2YQ4 - chains A and B of the 4 polymer chains in the assembly; structure by X-ray diffraction, 3.45 A resolution.

# Chain A (and B)
Protein: D-isomer specific 2-hydroxyacid dehydrogenase
From: Lactobacillus delbrueckii SUBSP. bulgaricus
Notes: chain B of this document is another copy of the same molecule, construct and numbering; everything in this record applies to it too
Reference sequence: Q1GAA2 (Q1GAA2_LACDA); numbering as in UniProt (aligned over 1-333)
Sequence (343 residues; each row starts with the number of its first residue):
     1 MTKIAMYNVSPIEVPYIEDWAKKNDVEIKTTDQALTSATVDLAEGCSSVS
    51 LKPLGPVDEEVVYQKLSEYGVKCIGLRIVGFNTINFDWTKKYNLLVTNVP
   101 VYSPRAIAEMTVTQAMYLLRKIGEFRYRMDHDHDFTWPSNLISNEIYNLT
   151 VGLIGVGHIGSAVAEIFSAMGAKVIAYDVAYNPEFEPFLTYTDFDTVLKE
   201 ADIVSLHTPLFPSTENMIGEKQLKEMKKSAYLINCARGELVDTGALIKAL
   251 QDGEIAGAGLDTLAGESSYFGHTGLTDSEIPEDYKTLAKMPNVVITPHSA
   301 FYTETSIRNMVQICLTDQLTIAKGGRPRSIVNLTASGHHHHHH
Not modelled in the structure: 1, 92-93, 332-343 (chain B: 1, 91-93, 333-343)
Construct notes: expression tag (334-343)

# How chain A and chain B interact
Contacting residue pairs (118):
  I12(A) - I142(B)  hydrophobic
  S103(A) - E145(B)  hydrogen bond
  R105(A) - Y147(B)
  R105(A) - M170(B)  hydrogen bond (side chain-backbone)
  A106(A) - R120(B)  hydrogen bond (backbone-side chain)
  A106(A) - E145(B)
  E109(A) - E145(B)
  E109(A) - I146(B)  hydrogen bond (side chain-backbone)
  E109(A) - Y147(B)
  M110(A) - R120(B)
  T113(A) - M116(B)
  T113(A) - Y117(B)
  T113(A) - R120(B)
  M116(A) - T113(B)
  Y117(A) - T113(B)
  Y117(A) - Y117(B)  hydrophobic
  R120(A) - A106(B)  hydrogen bond (side chain-backbone)
  R120(A) - E109(B)
  R120(A) - M110(B)
  R120(A) - S299(B)  hydrogen bond (side chain-backbone)
  R120(A) - A300(B)  hydrogen bond (side chain-backbone)
  I122(A) - M110(B)  hydrophobic
  I122(A) - V294(B)  hydrophobic
  I122(A) - T296(B)
  F125(A) - P297(B)  hydrophobic
  F125(A) - S299(B)
  R126(A) - A288(B)  hydrogen bond (side chain-backbone)
  R126(A) - V293(B)
  R126(A) - I295(B)
  M129(A) - Y284(B)
  M129(A) - I295(B)
  M129(A) - T296(B)
  M129(A) - P297(B)
  D130(A) - Y284(B)  hydrogen bond
  H133(A) - T273(B)
  H133(A) - G274(B)
  H133(A) - L275(B)
  H133(A) - D277(B)  salt bridge
  H133(A) - I280(B)
  D134(A) - H272(B)
  D134(A) - T273(B)
  F135(A) - Y269(B)
  F135(A) - F270(B)  hydrophobic
  F135(A) - G271(B)  hydrogen bond (backbone-backbone)
  F135(A) - H272(B)  hydrogen bond (backbone-backbone)
  F135(A) - L275(B)  hydrophobic
  F135(A) - I280(B)  hydrophobic
  F135(A) - Y284(B)  hydrophobic
  T136(A) - G271(B)
  T136(A) - H272(B)
  W137(A) - P297(B)  hydrogen bond (side chain-backbone)
  W137(A) - H298(B)  hydrogen bond (side chain-backbone)
  W137(A) - F301(B)  hydrophobic
  W137(A) - Y302(B)
  P138(A) - Y302(B)  hydrogen bond (backbone-side chain)
  S139(A) - P11(B)
  L141(A) - Y302(B)
  I142(A) - Y302(B)  hydrophobic
  I142(A) - T303(B)
  I142(A) - E304(B)
  I142(A) - I307(B)  hydrophobic
  S143(A) - Y302(B)  hydrogen bond (backbone-backbone)
  S143(A) - T303(B)
  S143(A) - E304(B)  hydrogen bond (backbone-backbone)
  N144(A) - T303(B)
  N144(A) - E304(B)  hydrogen bond
  E145(A) - S103(B)  hydrogen bond
  E145(A) - A106(B)
  E145(A) - E109(B)
  E145(A) - T303(B)  hydrogen bond
  E145(A) - T305(B)  hydrogen bond
  I146(A) - R105(B)
  I146(A) - E109(B)  hydrogen bond (backbone-side chain)
  Y147(A) - R105(B)
  N148(A) - T305(B)
  I166(A) - M170(B)  hydrophobic
  M170(A) - R105(B)  hydrogen bond (backbone-side chain)
  M170(A) - M170(B)  hydrophobic
  Y269(A) - F135(B)
  F270(A) - F135(B)  hydrophobic
  G271(A) - F135(B)  hydrogen bond (backbone-backbone)
  G271(A) - T136(B)
  H272(A) - H133(B)
  H272(A) - D134(B)
  H272(A) - F135(B)  hydrogen bond (backbone-backbone)
  T273(A) - H133(B)
  T273(A) - D134(B)
  G274(A) - H133(B)
  L275(A) - H133(B)
  D277(A) - H133(B)  salt bridge
  I280(A) - H133(B)
  I280(A) - F135(B)  hydrophobic
  Y284(A) - M129(B)
  Y284(A) - D130(B)  hydrogen bond
  Y284(A) - F135(B)
  A288(A) - R126(B)  hydrogen bond (backbone-side chain)
  V294(A) - I122(B)  hydrophobic
  T296(A) - I122(B)
  P297(A) - F125(B)  hydrophobic
  P297(A) - M129(B)
  P297(A) - W137(B)  hydrogen bond (backbone-side chain)
  H298(A) - W137(B)
  S299(A) - R120(B)  hydrogen bond (backbone-side chain)
  S299(A) - W137(B)
  A300(A) - R120(B)  hydrogen bond (backbone-side chain)
  F301(A) - W137(B)  hydrophobic
  Y302(A) - W137(B)
  Y302(A) - P138(B)  hydrogen bond (side chain-backbone)
  Y302(A) - L141(B)
  Y302(A) - I142(B)  hydrophobic
  Y302(A) - S143(B)  hydrogen bond (backbone-backbone)
  T303(A) - I142(B)
  T303(A) - S143(B)
  T303(A) - E145(B)  hydrogen bond
  E304(A) - I142(B)
  E304(A) - S143(B)  hydrogen bond (backbone-backbone)
  T305(A) - E145(B)  hydrogen bond
  T305(A) - N148(B)
Also at the interface, not in a pair above, chain A (63 interface residues in all): P11, V112, Q114, D132, A169, V293, I295, S306, I307
Also at the interface, not in a pair above, chain B (64 interface residues in all): I12, Q114, D132, S139, N144, E165, I166, A169, T276, S306

# Overview
63 residues of chain A face 64 of chain B across their interface; the contacts include 34 hydrogen bonds and 2
salt bridges. Among the polar pairs are H133(A)-D277(B), S103(A)-E145(B) and R105(A)-M170(B).
Chain A and chain B are both D-isomer specific 2-hydroxyacid dehydrogenase (Lactobacillus delbrueckii SUBSP.
bulgaricus); the structure, Crystal Structure of D-isomer specific 2-hydroxyacid dehydrogenase from
Lactobacillus delbrueckii ssp. bulgaricus, was determined by X-ray diffraction (same publication as 2YQ5).
